8OU0 - chains B and A of the 4 polymer chains in the assembly; structure by electron microscopy, 3.50 A resolution.

[Chain B]
Molecule: Tubulin beta-4B chain
Organism: Bos taurus
UniProt: Q3MHM5 (TBB4B_BOVIN); the author numbering skips numbers that UniProt does not, so the offset changes along the chain: 1-44 = UniProt 1-44; 47-360 = UniProt 45-358; 369-455 = UniProt 359-445
Amino-acid sequence (445 residues; numbered 1 to 455; 10 numbers in that range are skipped by the numbering (no residue carries them; nothing is unmodelled there); the number before each row is that of its first residue):
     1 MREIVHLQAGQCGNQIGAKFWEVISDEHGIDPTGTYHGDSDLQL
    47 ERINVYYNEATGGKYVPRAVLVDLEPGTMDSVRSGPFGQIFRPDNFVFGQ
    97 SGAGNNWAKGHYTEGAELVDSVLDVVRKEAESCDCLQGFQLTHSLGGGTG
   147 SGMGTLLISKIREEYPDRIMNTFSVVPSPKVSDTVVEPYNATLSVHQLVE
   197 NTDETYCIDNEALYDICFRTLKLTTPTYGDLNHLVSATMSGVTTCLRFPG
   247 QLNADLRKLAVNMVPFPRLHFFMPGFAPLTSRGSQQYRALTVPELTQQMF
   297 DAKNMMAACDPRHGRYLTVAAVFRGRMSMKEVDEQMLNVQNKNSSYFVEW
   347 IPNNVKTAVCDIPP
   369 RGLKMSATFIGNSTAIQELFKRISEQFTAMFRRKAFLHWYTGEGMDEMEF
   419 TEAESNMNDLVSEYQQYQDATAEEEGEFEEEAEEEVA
Disordered / not traced: 437-455
Small-molecule neighbours: GDP (guanosine-5'-diphosphate): G10, Q11, C12, Q15, N101, S140, G143, G144, T145, G146, D179, N206, L209, Y224, N228

[Chain A]
Molecule: Tubulin alpha-3 chain
Organism: Bos taurus
Notes: EC 3.6.5.-
UniProt: Q32KN8 (TBA3_BOVIN); residue numbers follow UniProt; this construct covers 1-450
Amino-acid sequence (450 residues; numbered 1 to 450; the number before each row is that of its first residue):
     1 MRECISIHVGQAGVQIGNACWELYCLEHGIQPDGQMPSDKTIGGGDDSFN
    51 TFFSETGAGKHVPRAVFVDLEPTVVDEVRTGTYRQLFHPEQLITGKEDAA
   101 NNYARGHYTIGKEIVDLVLDRIRKLADLCTGLQGFLIFHSFGGGTGSGFA
   151 SLLMERLSVDYGKKSKLEFAIYPAPQVSTAVVEPYNSILTTHTTLEHSDC
   201 AFMVDNEAIYDICRRNLDIERPTYTNLNRLIGQIVSSITASLRFDGALNV
   251 DLTEFQTNLVPYPRIHFPLATYAPVISAEKAYHEQLSVAEITNACFEPAN
   301 QMVKCDPRHGKYMACCMLYRGDVVPKDVNAAIATIKTKRTIQFVDWCPTG
   351 FKVGINYQPPTVVPGGDLAKVQRAVCMLSNTTAIAEAWARLDHKLDLMYA
   401 KRAFVHWYVGEGMEEGEFSEAREDLAALEKDYEEVGVDSVEAEAEEGEEY
Disordered / not traced: 38-46, 438-450
Bound ions: Mg2+: E71 (together with GTP)
Small-molecule neighbours: GTP (guanosine-5'-triphosphate): G10, Q11, A12, Q15, E71, D98, A99, A100, N101, S140, G143, G144, T145, G146, T179, N206, Y224, L227, N228

[Chain B / chain A interface]
Contacting residue pairs (48; chain B residue first):
  R2(B) - T73(A)
  R48(B) - D76(A)  salt bridge
  D130(B) - K96(A)  salt bridge
  C131(B) - K96(A)  hydrogen bond
  R164(B) - E97(A)  salt bridge
  G246(B) - Q11(A)
  Q247(B) - Q11(A)  hydrogen bond (backbone-side chain)
  Q247(B) - T223(A)  hydrogen bond
  N249(B) - Q11(A)
  N249(B) - E71(A)
  N249(B) - T73(A)
  D251(B) - D98(A)
  R253(B) - E97(A)  salt bridge
  K254(B) - A100(A)
  K254(B) - N101(A)
  A256(B) - W407(A)
  V257(B) - A100(A)
  V257(B) - N101(A)
  V257(B) - F404(A)
  N258(B) - N101(A)  hydrogen bond
  N258(B) - A180(A)
  N258(B) - V181(A)  hydrogen bond (side chain-backbone)
  N258(B) - F404(A)
  V260(B) - F404(A)
  V260(B) - W407(A)
  P261(B) - F404(A)  hydrogen bond (backbone-backbone)
  P261(B) - H406(A)  hydrogen bond (backbone-side chain)
  F262(B) - K401(A)
  F262(B) - R402(A)
  S324(B) - R221(A)
  S324(B) - P222(A)
  M325(B) - Y210(A)
  M325(B) - Y224(A)
  K326(B) - P222(A)
  D329(B) - V177(A)
  D329(B) - Y210(A)
  L333(B) - Q176(A)
  W346(B) - L397(A)
  W346(B) - K401(A)
  I347(B) - F404(A)  hydrophobic
  P348(B) - M398(A)
  N349(B) - S178(A)  hydrogen bond
  N349(B) - T179(A)
  N349(B) - A180(A)  hydrogen bond (side chain-backbone)
  N349(B) - V181(A)
  V351(B) - T179(A)
  K352(B) - T179(A)
  T353(B) - T179(A)
Interface residues without a listed pair, chain B (36 interface residues in all): M1, L132, P245, L248, M259, P263, T314
Interface residues without a listed pair, chain A (34 interface residues in all): Q15, P72, R105, V182, E183, K394, A403

[Overview]
The interface between chain B and chain A involves 36 residues on one side and 34 on the other, with 9
hydrogen bonds and 4 salt bridges. Among the polar pairs are R48(B)-D76(A), D130(B)-K96(A) and R164(B)-E97(A).
Ligands of chain B: GDP.
Here chain B is Tubulin beta-4B chain and chain A is Tubulin alpha-3 chain, both from Bos taurus. Entry 8OU0
(bovine sperm endpiece singlet microtubules (one tubulin dimer and associated microtubule inner proteins)) was
determined by electron microscopy (same publication as 8SNB).
